Entry 2ZU6 (X-ray diffraction, 2.80 A resolution); this record covers chains A and B of the 3 polymer chains in the assembly.

# Chain A
Molecule: Eukaryotic initiation factor 4A-I
From: Homo sapiens
Notes: EC 3.6.1.-
UniProtKB: P60842 (IF4A1_HUMAN); numbering as in UniProt (aligned over 20-406)
Chain sequence (388 residues; numbered 19 to 406; the number before each row is that of its first residue):
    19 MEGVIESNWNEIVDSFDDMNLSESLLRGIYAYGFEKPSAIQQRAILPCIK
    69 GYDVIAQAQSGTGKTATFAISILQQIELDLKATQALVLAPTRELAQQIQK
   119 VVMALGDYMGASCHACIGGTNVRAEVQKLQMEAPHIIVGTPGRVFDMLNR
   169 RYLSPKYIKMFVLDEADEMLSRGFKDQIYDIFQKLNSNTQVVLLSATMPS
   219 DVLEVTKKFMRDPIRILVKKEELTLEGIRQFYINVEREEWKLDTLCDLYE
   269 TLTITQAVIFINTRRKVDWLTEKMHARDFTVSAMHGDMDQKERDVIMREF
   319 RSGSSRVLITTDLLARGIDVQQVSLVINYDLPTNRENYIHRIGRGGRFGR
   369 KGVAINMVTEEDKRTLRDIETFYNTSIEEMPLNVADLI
Not modelled in the structure: 30-61, 304-310, 368, 402-406
Sequence notes: expression tag (19)
Swiss-Prot annotation at these positions:
  - motif: Asp-32 to Gln-60 (Q motif), Asp-182 to Asp-185 (DEAD box)
  - binding site (ATP): Ala-76 to Thr-83
  - modified residue: Lys-118 (N6-acetyllysine), Thr-158 (Phosphothreonine), Lys-174 (N6-acetyllysine), Lys-193 (N6-acetyllysine), Lys-238 (N6-acetyllysine)
  - cross-link (Glycyl lysine isopeptide (Lys-Gly)): Lys-146 (interchain with G-Cter in SUMO2), Lys-225 (interchain with G-Cter in SUMO2), Lys-238 (interchain with G-Cter in SUMO2), Lys-309 (interchain with G-Cter in SUMO2), Lys-369 (interchain with G-Cter in SUMO2), Lys-381 (interchain with G-Cter in SUMO2)

# Chain B
Molecule: Programmed cell death protein 4
From: Homo sapiens
UniProtKB: Q53EL6 (PDCD4_HUMAN); residue numbers follow UniProt; this construct covers 163-469
Chain sequence (307 residues; row label = number of the first residue in the row):
   163 AFEKTLTPIIQEYFEHGDTNEVAEMLRDLNLGEMKSGVPVLAVSLALEGK
   213 ASHREMTSKLLSDLCGTVMSTTDVEKSFDKLLKDLPELALDTPRAPQLVG
   263 QFIARAVGDGILCNTYIDSYKGTVDCVQARAALDKATVLLSMSKGGKRKD
   313 SVWGSGGGQQSVNHLVKEIDMLLKEYLLSGDISEAEHCLKELEVPHFHHE
   363 LVYEAIIMVLESTGESTFKMILDLLKSLWKSSTITVDQMKRGYERIYNEI
   413 PDINLDVPHSYSVLERFVEECFQAGIISKQLRDLCPSRGRKRFVSEGDGG
   463 RLKPESY
Not modelled in the structure: 307-310, 451-469
Modified residues: Mse-187, Mse-196, Mse-218, Mse-231, Mse-304, Mse-333, Mse-370, Mse-382, Mse-401 (selenomethionine; parent Met)
Swiss-Prot annotation at these positions:
  - motif: Asp-241 to Leu-250 (Nuclear localization signal)
  - modified residue (Phosphoserine): Ser-313, Ser-317, Ser-457
  - mutagenesis: Glu-174 (E174A: Reduced inhibition of EIF4A1 helicase activity), Glu-210 (E210A: Reduced inhibition of EIF4A1 helicase activity. Strongly reduced inhibition of translation), Glu-249 (E249A: Reduced interaction with EIF4A1), Leu-252 (L252A: Strongly reduced interaction with EIF4A1. Reduced inhibition of EIF4A1 helicase activity. Strongly reduced inhibition of translation), Asp-253 (D253A: Strongly reduced interaction with EIF4A1. Strongly reduced inhibition of translation. Reduced inhibition of EIF4A1 helicase activity), Pro-255 (P255A: Reduced inhibition of EIF4A1 helicase activity. Strongly reduced inhibition of translation), Mse-333 (M333A: No effect on inhibition of EIF4A1 and on inhibition of translation; when associated with A-340), Glu-337 (E337A: No effect on inhibition of EIF4A1 and on inhibition of translation), Leu-340 (L340A: No effect on inhibition of EIF4A1 and on inhibition of translation; when associated with A-333), His-358 (H358A: Strongly reduced interaction with EIF4A1), Phe-359 (F359A: Strongly reduced inhibition of EIF4A1. Strongly reduced inhibition of translation), His-361 (H361A: Strongly reduced inhibition of EIF4A1. Strongly reduced inhibition of translation), 4 further mutagenesis entries in UniProt

# Interface between chain A and chain B
Residue-residue contacts (68; chain A residue first):
  Gln-75(A) / Ser-394(B)  hydrogen bond
  Thr-109(A) / Glu-210(B)
  Arg-110(A) / Glu-210(B)  salt bridge
  Arg-110(A) / Asp-253(B)  salt bridge
  Glu-111(A) / Gln-173(B)
  Glu-111(A) / Glu-210(B)
  Val-140(A) / Glu-249(B)
  Thr-158(A) / Leu-252(B)  hydrogen bond (side chain-backbone)
  Thr-158(A) / Asp-253(B)  hydrogen bond
  Gly-160(A) / Leu-252(B)
  Arg-161(A) / Glu-249(B)  salt bridge
  Arg-161(A) / Leu-252(B)  hydrogen bond (backbone-backbone)
  Arg-161(A) / Asp-253(B)  salt bridge
  Asp-164(A) / Leu-252(B)
  Glu-186(A) / Lys-212(B)  salt bridge
  Ser-189(A) / Arg-256(B)  hydrogen bond (backbone-side chain)
  Arg-190(A) / Leu-209(B)  hydrogen bond (side chain-backbone)
  Arg-190(A) / Glu-210(B)
  Arg-190(A) / Asp-253(B)  hydrogen bond (side chain-backbone)
  Arg-190(A) / Thr-254(B)  hydrogen bond
  Arg-190(A) / Pro-255(B)
  Arg-190(A) / Arg-256(B)
  Gly-191(A) / Pro-255(B)
  Gly-191(A) / Arg-256(B)
  Phe-192(A) / Leu-252(B)
  Phe-192(A) / Asp-253(B)
  Phe-192(A) / Pro-255(B)
  Ala-214(A) / Ser-394(B)
  Thr-215(A) / Ser-393(B)
  Thr-215(A) / Ser-394(B)
  Met-216(A) / Ser-393(B)  hydrogen bond (backbone-backbone)
  Glu-240(A) / Thr-397(B)  hydrogen bond
  Glu-240(A) / Asp-399(B)
  Thr-242(A) / Arg-403(B)
  Asn-280(A) / His-178(B)
  Thr-281(A) / His-178(B)
  Thr-281(A) / Glu-183(B)  hydrogen bond
  Arg-282(A) / Pro-170(B)
  Arg-283(A) / Glu-183(B)  salt bridge
  Arg-283(A) / Glu-186(B)  salt bridge
  Thr-329(A) / Glu-174(B)  hydrogen bond
  Leu-331(A) / Glu-174(B)
  Leu-332(A) / Glu-174(B)
  Arg-334(A) / Glu-177(B)  salt bridge
  Thr-351(A) / His-178(B)  hydrogen bond (side chain-backbone)
  Thr-351(A) / Gly-320(B)
  Thr-351(A) / Gln-321(B)  hydrogen bond
  Asn-352(A) / Gly-320(B)
  Asn-352(A) / Gln-321(B)
  Arg-353(A) / Gly-320(B)  hydrogen bond (backbone-backbone)
  Arg-353(A) / Gln-321(B)
  Arg-353(A) / Gln-322(B)  hydrogen bond (side chain-backbone)
  Arg-353(A) / Ser-323(B)
  Glu-354(A) / Val-356(B)
  Glu-354(A) / Pro-357(B)
  Glu-354(A) / His-358(B)  salt bridge
  Asn-355(A) / Glu-177(B)  hydrogen bond
  Ile-357(A) / His-358(B)
  Asp-386(A) / Ser-323(B)
  Asp-386(A) / Val-324(B)  hydrogen bond (side chain-backbone)
  Thr-389(A) / Val-324(B)
  Phe-390(A) / Leu-327(B)  hydrophobic
  Phe-390(A) / Val-356(B)  hydrophobic
  Phe-390(A) / His-358(B)
  Phe-390(A) / Phe-359(B)
  Phe-390(A) / His-361(B)  hydrogen bond (backbone-side chain)
  Tyr-391(A) / Arg-403(B)
  Asn-392(A) / Arg-407(B)
Also at the interface, not in a pair above, chain A (44 interface residues in all): Ile-135, Gly-137, Leu-188, Gln-195, Pro-217, Leu-241
Also at the interface, not in a pair above, chain B (41 interface residues in all): Mse-187, Asp-190, Leu-250, Glu-348, Lys-352, Glu-355, Thr-395, Val-398
Interface features reported in the paper:
  - residue pairs: Thr-109(A)/Glu-210(B), Glu-111(A)/Gln-173(B) (hydrogen bond), Glu-186(A)/Lys-212(B) (salt bridge), Arg-190(A)/Thr-254(B) (hydrogen bond), Asn-280(A)/His-178(B), Arg-334(A)/Glu-177(B), Asn-355(A)/Glu-177(B) (hydrogen bond), Glu-210(B)/Arg-110(A) (hydrogen bond), Asp-253(B)/Arg-190(A) (backbone contact), Asp-253(B)/Arg-161(A) (salt bridge)
  - interface residues, chain A: Arg-110(A), Thr-158(A), Arg-161(A), Thr-281(A), Arg-283(A), Ile-357(A), Phe-390(A), Tyr-391(A)
  - interface residues, chain B: Glu-183(B), Glu-186(B), Glu-210(B), Glu-249(B), Asp-253(B), Val-356(B), Pro-357(B), His-358(B), Phe-359(B)
  - hot spots on chain B (mutagenesis) - M333A/L340A, E337A, E346A/E353A, D414A/D418A: decreased binding to eIF4A
  - hot spots on chain B (mutagenesis) - E249A/D253A/D414A/D418A: abolished binding to eIF4A

# Overview
Chain A and chain B form an interface of 44 and 41 residues respectively, with 19 hydrogen bonds and 9 salt
bridges. Among the polar pairs are Arg-110(A)/Glu-210(B), Arg-110(A)/Asp-253(B) and Arg-161(A)/Glu-249(B). The
authors report contacts between Thr-109(A) and Glu-210(B), Asn-280(A) and His-178(B) and Arg-334(A) and
Glu-177(B); hydrogen bonds between Glu-111(A) and Gln-173(B), Arg-190(A) and Thr-254(B) and Asn-355(A) and
Glu-177(B) among others; salt bridges between Glu-186(A) and Lys-212(B) and Asp-253(B) and Arg-161(A). From
the paper: M333A/L340A, E337A and E346A/E353A of chain B, among others, reduce binding to eIF4A; interface
residues Arg-110(A), Thr-158(A) and Glu-183(B) among others; 5 substitutions were tested in all.
Here chain A is Eukaryotic initiation factor 4A-I and chain B is Programmed cell death protein 4, both from
Homo sapiens. Entry 2ZU6 (crystal structure of the eIF4A-PDCD4 complex) was determined by X-ray diffraction.
